Entry 7PC2 (electron microscopy, 2.80 A resolution); this record covers chains B and J of the 18 polymer chains in the assembly.

== Chain B ==
Molecule: gp120, BG505 SOSIP.664 T332N
From: Human immunodeficiency virus
Sequence (481 residues; each row starts with the number of its first residue; note: 15 numbers in that range are skipped by the numbering (no residue carries them; nothing is unmodelled there); a row labelled like 185A-185L holds insertion residues (185A, then the next letters in order)):
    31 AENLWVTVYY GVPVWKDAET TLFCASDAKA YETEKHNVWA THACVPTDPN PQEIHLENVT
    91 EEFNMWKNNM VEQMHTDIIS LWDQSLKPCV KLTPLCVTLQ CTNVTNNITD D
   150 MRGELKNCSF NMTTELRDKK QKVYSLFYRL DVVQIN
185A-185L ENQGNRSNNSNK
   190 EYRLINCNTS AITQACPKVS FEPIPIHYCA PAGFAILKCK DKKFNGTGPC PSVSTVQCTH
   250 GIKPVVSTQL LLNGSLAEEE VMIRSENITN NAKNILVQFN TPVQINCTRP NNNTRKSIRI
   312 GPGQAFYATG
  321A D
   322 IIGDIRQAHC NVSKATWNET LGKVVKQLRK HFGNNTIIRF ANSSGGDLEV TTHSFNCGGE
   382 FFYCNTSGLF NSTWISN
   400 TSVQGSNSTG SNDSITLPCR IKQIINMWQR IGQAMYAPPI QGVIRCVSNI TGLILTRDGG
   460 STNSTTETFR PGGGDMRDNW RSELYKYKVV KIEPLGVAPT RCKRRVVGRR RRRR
Unresolved in the structure: 31, 59-65, 185B-185L, 400-409, 507-513
Cystine bridges: Cys54-Cys74, Cys119-Cys205, Cys126-Cys196, Cys131-Cys157, Cys218-Cys247, Cys228-Cys239, Cys296-Cys331, Cys378-Cys445, Cys385-Cys418
Covalent attachments: N-acetylglucosamine (NAG) linked to Asn88, Asn133, Asn137, Asn156, Asn160, Asn197, Asn234, Asn262, Asn301, Asn339, Asn355, Asn363, Asn386, Asn392, Asn411, Asn448; glycan linked to Asn276, Asn295, Asn332
Reported in the primary citation:
  - post-translational modification sites: Asn262, Asn295, Asn332, Asn411
  - mutagenesis - N295A, N332A: decreased binding to 7-269
  - mutagenesis - N386A: decreased binding to 7-155 and 7-176 antibodies
  - mutagenesis - N262A: decreased binding to all conformation-dependent antibodies
  - mutagenesis - G324A/D325A: unchanged binding to pt7 bNAbs

== Chain J ==
Molecule: 3BNC117 IgG Fab light chain
From: Homo sapiens
Notes: antibody fragment or engineered binder
Sequence (206 residues; each row starts with the number of its first residue; note: 8 numbers in that range are skipped by the numbering (no residue carries them; nothing is unmodelled there)):
     1 DIQMTQSPSS LSASVGDTVT ITCQANG
    32 YLNWYQQRRG KAPKLLIYDG SKLERGVPSR FSGRRWGQEY NLTINNLQPE DIATYFCQVY
    96 EFVVPGTRLD LKRTVAAPSV FIFPPSDEQL KSGTASVVCL LNNFYPREAK VQWKVDNALQ
   156 SGNSQESVTE QDSKDSTYSL SSTLTLSKAD YEKHKVYACE VTHQGLSSPV TKSFNRGEC
Unresolved in the structure: 107-214
Cystine bridges: Cys23-Cys88
Covalent attachments: N-acetylglucosamine (NAG) linked to Asn72

== Chain B / chain J interface ==
Contacting residue pairs (6; chain B residue first):
  Asn276(B) with Tyr91(J), hydrogen bond
  Thr278(B) with Tyr91(J)
  Asn279(B) with Tyr91(J)
  Asn280(B) with Glu96(J)
  Gly459(B) with Glu96(J), hydrogen bond (backbone-side chain)
  Thr461(B) with Phe97(J)
Other interface residues (no listed pair), chain B (9 interface residues in all): Gly458, Ser460, Ser463
Other interface residues (no listed pair), chain J (4 interface residues in all): Asp1

== Overview ==
9 residues of chain B face 4 of chain J across their interface; the contacts include 2 hydrogen bonds. Polar
pairs include Asn276(B)-Tyr91(J) and Gly459(B)-Glu96(J). From the paper: N295A and N332A of chain B reduce
binding to 7-269; modification sites Asn262(B), Asn295(B) and Asn332(B) among others; 5 substitutions were
tested in all.
Chain B is gp120, BG505 SOSIP.664 T332N (Human immunodeficiency virus) and chain J is 3BNC117 IgG Fab light
chain (Homo sapiens); the structure, HIV-1 Env (BG505 SOSIP.664) in complex with the IgA bNAb 7-269 and the
antibody 3BNC117, was determined by electron microscopy.
